5FR0 - chain A; structure by X-ray diffraction, 1.75 A resolution.

# Chain A
Name: Beta-N-acetylgalactosaminidase
Source organism: Clostridium perfringens
UniProt: A0A0H2YNR7 (A0A0H2YNR7_CLOP1); residues 1-587 here = UniProt positions 1-587
Amino-acid sequence (610 residues; each row starts with the number of its first residue; numbers below 1 keep their minus sign (Met-22 is residue -22)):
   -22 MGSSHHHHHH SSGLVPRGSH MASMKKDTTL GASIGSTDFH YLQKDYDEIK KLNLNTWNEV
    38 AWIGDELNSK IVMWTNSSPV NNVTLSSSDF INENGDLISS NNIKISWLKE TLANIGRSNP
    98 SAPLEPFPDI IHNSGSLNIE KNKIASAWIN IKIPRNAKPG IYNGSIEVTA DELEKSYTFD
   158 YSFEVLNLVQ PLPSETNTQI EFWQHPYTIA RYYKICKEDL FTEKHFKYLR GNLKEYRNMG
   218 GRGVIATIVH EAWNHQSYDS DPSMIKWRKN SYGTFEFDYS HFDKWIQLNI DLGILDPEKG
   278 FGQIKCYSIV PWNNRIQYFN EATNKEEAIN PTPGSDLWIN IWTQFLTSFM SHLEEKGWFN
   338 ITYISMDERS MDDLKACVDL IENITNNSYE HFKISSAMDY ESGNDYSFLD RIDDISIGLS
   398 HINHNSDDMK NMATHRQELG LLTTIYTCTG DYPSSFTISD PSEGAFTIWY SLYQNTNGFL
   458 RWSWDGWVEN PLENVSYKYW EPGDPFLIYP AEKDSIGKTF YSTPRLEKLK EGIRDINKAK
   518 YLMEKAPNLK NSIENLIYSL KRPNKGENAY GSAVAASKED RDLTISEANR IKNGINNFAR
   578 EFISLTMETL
Not modelled in the structure: -22 to 5, 379-381, 585-587
Sequence notes: expression tag (-22 to 0)
Cystine bridges: Cys193 forms a disulfide with the same residue of a neighbouring copy of this chain
Small-molecule neighbours: N-difluoroacetyl-D-galactosamine (SIZ; 2-deoxy-2-[(difluoroacetyl)amino]-beta-D-galactopyranose): Trp180, Trp230, Gln233, Trp289, Asp344, Glu345, Ala374, Tyr423, Cys425, Thr426, Leu457, Trp459, Trp477, Asp481

# Overview
Ligands of chain A: N-difluoroacetyl-D-galactosamine.
Chain A is Beta-N-acetylgalactosaminidase (Clostridium perfringens); the structure, The details of glycolipid
glycan hydrolysis by the structural analysis of a family 123 glycoside hydrolase ..., was determined by X-ray
diffraction (same publication as 5FQE, 5FQF, 5FQG and 5FQH).
